9D3O - chains D and J of the 10 polymer chains in the assembly; structure by electron microscopy, 3.00 A resolution.

Chain D:
Protein: Histone H2B type 1-M
From: Homo sapiens
UniProtKB: Q99879 (H2B1M_HUMAN); residues 29-123 here correspond to UniProt positions 30-124 (UniProt number = residue number + 1)
Chain sequence (95 residues; numbered 29 to 123; the number before each row is that of its first residue):
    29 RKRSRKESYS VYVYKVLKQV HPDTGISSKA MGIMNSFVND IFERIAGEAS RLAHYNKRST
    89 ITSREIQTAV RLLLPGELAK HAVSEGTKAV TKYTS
Curated features (UniProtKB/Swiss-Prot):
  - modified residue: Lys34 (N6-(2-hydroxyisobutyryl)lysine), Glu35 (PolyADP-ribosyl glutamic acid), Ser36 (Phosphoserine), Lys43 (N6-(2-hydroxyisobutyryl)lysine), Lys46 (N6-(2-hydroxyisobutyryl)lysine), Lys57 (N6,N6-dimethyllysine), Arg79 (Dimethylated arginine), Lys85 (N6,N6,N6-trimethyllysine), Arg86 (Omega-N-methylarginine), Arg92 (Omega-N-methylarginine), Lys108 (N6-(2-hydroxyisobutyryl)lysine), Thr115 (Phosphothreonine), Lys116 (N6-(2-hydroxyisobutyryl)lysine), Lys120 (N6-(2-hydroxyisobutyryl)lysine)
  - glycosylation: Ser112 (O-linked (GlcNAc) serine)
  - cross-link (Glycyl lysine isopeptide (Lys-Gly)): Lys34 (interchain with G-Cter in ubiquitin), Lys120 (interchain with G-Cter in ubiquitin)
What the authors report for this chain:
  - binding site for noncoding strand (145-nt DNA): Arg86

Chain J:
Molecule: coding strand (145-nt DNA)
From: Xenopus borealis
Sequence (145 nucleotides; row label = number of the first residue in the row; numbers below 1 keep their minus sign (DC-72 is residue -72)):
   -72 CCGAGATCAG ACGATATCGG GCACTTTCAG GGTGGTATGG CCGTAGGCGA GCACAAGGCT
   -12 GACTTTTCCT CCCCTTGTGC TGCCTTCTGG GGGGGGCCCA GCTCCTCCCC ATGCCAGGGT
    48 CTTTTCCCCC AGGCAGGAAA ACAAG

Chain D / chain J interface:
Pairs across the interface (10; chain D residue first):
  Arg31(D) with DT50(J), sugar contact; DT51(J), salt bridge to the phosphate
  Arg33(D) with DT49(J), hydrogen bond to the sugar; DT50(J), phosphate contact
  Lys34(D) with DT49(J), sugar contact; DT50(J), hydrogen bond to the phosphate
  Glu35(D) with DT49(J), phosphate contact
  Ser36(D) with DT49(J), hydrogen bond to the phosphate
  Val39(D) with DT49(J), phosphate contact
  Tyr40(D) with DC48(J), hydrogen bond to the phosphate
Also at the interface, not in a pair above, chain D (10 interface residues in all): Ser32, Lys43, Thr88
Also at the interface, not in a pair above, chain J (5 interface residues in all): DA38

In short:
10 residues of chain D face 5 of chain J across their interface; the contacts include 4 hydrogen bonds and 1
salt bridge. Polar pairs include Arg33(D)-DT49(J), Lys34(D)-DT50(J) and Ser36(D)-DT49(J). The paper reports a
binding site for noncoding strand (145-nt DNA) at Arg86(D).
Chain D is Histone H2B type 1-M (Homo sapiens) and chain J is coding strand (145-nt DNA) (Xenopus borealis);
the structure, 167-bp 5S rDNA nucleosome - closed, was determined by electron microscopy together with 9D3K,
9D3L, 9D3N, 9D3Q, 9D3R, 9D3S and 9D3T from the same study.
